9GJP - chains 4 and 7 of the 15 polymer chains in the assembly; structure by electron microscopy, 3.40 A resolution.

# Chain 4
Protein: DNA replication licensing factor MCM4
From: Saccharomyces cerevisiae
Notes: EC 3.6.4.12
UniProt: P30665 (MCM4_YEAST); residues 1-933 here = UniProt positions 1-933
Sequence (933 residues; row label = number of the first residue in the row):
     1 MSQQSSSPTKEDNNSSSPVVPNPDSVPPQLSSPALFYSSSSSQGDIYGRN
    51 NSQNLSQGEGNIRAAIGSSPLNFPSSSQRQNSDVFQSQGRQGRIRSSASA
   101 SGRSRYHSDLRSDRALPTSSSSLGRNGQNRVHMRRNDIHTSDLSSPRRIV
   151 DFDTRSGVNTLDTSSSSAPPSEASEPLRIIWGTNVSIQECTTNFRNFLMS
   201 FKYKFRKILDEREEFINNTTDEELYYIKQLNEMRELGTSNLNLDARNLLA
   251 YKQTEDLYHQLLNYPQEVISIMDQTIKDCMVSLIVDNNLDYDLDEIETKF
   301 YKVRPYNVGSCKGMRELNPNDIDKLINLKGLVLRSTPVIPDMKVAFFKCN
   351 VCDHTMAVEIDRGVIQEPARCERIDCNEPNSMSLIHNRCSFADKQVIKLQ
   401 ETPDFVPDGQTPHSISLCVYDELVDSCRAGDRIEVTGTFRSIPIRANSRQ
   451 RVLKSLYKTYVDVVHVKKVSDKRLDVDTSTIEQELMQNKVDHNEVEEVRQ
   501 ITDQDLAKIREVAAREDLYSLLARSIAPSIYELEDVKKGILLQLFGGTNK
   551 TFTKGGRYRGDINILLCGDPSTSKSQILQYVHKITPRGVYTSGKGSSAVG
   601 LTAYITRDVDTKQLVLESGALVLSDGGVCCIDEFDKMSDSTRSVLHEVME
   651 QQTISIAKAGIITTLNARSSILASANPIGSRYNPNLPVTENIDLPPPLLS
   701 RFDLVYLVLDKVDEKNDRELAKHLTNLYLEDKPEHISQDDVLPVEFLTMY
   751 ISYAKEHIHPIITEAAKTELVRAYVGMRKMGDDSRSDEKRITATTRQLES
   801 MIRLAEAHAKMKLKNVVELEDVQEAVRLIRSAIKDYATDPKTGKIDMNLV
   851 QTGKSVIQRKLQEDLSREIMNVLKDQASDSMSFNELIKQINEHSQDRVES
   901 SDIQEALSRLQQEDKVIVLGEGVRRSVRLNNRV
Disordered / not traced: 1-181, 205-219, 405-412, 444-456, 470-500, 552-557, 731-741, 782-791, 850-853, 893-902, 916-933
Ion coordination: Zn2+: Cys349, Cys352, Cys371, Cys376
Small-molecule neighbours:
  - ADP (adenosine-5'-diphosphate), molecule 1: Ser529, Ile530, Tyr531, Pro570, Ser571, Thr572, Ser573, Lys574, Ser575, Gln576, Leu720, Leu724
  - ADP, molecule 2: His646, Glu650, Arg701, Thr795, Arg796, Glu799
UniProt features mapped onto this chain:
  - motif: Ser700 to Asp703 (Arginine finger)
  - binding site (ATP): Gly568 to Ser575
  - modified residue (Phosphoserine): Ser52, Ser56, Ser69
  - mutagenesis: Lys574 (K574A: Loss of MCM2-7 complex helicase activity)

# Chain 7
Protein: DNA replication licensing factor MCM7
From: Saccharomyces cerevisiae
Notes: EC 3.6.4.12
UniProt: P38132 (MCM7_YEAST); residues 1-845 here = UniProt positions 1-845
Sequence (845 residues; numbered 1 to 845; the number before each row is that of its first residue):
     1 MSAALPSIQLPVDYNNLFNEITDFLVTFKQDTLSSDATRNENEDENLDAE
    51 NIEQHLLEKGPKYMAMLQKVANRELNSVIIDLDDILQYQNEKFLQGTQAD
   101 DLVSAIQQNANHFTELFCRAIDNNMPLPTKEIDYKDDVLDVILNQRRLRN
   151 ERMLSDRTNEIRSENLMDTTMDPPSSMNDALREVVEDETELFPPNLTRRY
   201 FLYFKPLSQNCARRYRKKAISSKPLSVRQIKGDFLGQLITVRGIITRVSD
   251 VKPAVEVIAYTCDQCGYEVFQEVNSRTFTPLSECTSEECSQNQTKGQLFM
   301 STRASKFSAFQECKIQELSQQVPVGHIPRSLNIHVNGTLVRSLSPGDIVD
   351 VTGIFLPAPYTGFKALKAGLLTETYLEAQFVRQHKKKFASFSLTSDVEER
   401 VMELITSGDVYNRLAKSIAPEIYGNLDVKKALLLLLVGGVDKRVGDGMKI
   451 RGDINVCLMGDPGVAKSQLLKAICKISPRGVYTTGKGSSGVGLTAAVMKD
   501 PVTDEMILEGGALVLADNGICCIDEFDKMDESDRTAIHEVMEQQTISISK
   551 AGINTTLNARTSILAAANPLYGRYNPRLSPLDNINLPAALLSRFDILFLM
   601 LDIPSRDDDEKLAEHVTYVHMHNKQPDLDFTPVEPSKMREYIAYAKTKRP
   651 VMSEAVNDYVVQAYIRLRQDSKREMDSKFSFGQATPRTLLGIIRLSQALA
   701 KLRLADMVDIDDVEEALRLVRVSKESLYQETNKSKEDESPTTKIFTIIKK
   751 MLQETGKNTLSYENIVKTVRLRGFTMLQLSNCIQEYSYLNVWHLINEGNT
   801 LKFVDDGTMDTDQEDSLVSTPKLAPQTTASANVSAQDSDIDLQDA
Disordered / not traced: 1-5, 31-59, 127-191, 272-281, 358-369, 385-393, 498-507, 546-557, 730-845
Ion coordination: Zn2+: Cys262, Cys265, Cys284, Cys289
Small-molecule neighbours: ADP (adenosine-5'-diphosphate): Arg593, Pro686, Leu690
UniProt features mapped onto this chain:
  - motif: Ser592 to Asp595 (Arginine finger)
  - binding site (ATP): Tyr423, Gly463, Ala465, Lys466, Ser467, Asn568, Arg593, Arg687
  - modified residue: Thr811 (Phosphothreonine), Ser819 (Phosphoserine), Ser838 (Phosphoserine)
  - mutagenesis: Lys466 (K466A: Loss of MCM2-7 complex helicase activity)

# Chain 4 / chain 7 interface
Pairs across the interface (66; chain 4 residue first):
  Asn263(4) - Arg303(7)
  Tyr264(4) - Arg303(7)
  Gln266(4) - Arg303(7)  hydrogen bond
  Glu267(4) - Arg303(7)  salt bridge
  Arg315(4) - Arg341(7)
  Leu317(4) - Val251(7)
  Leu317(4) - Arg341(7)  hydrogen bond (backbone-side chain)
  Asn318(4) - Arg341(7)  hydrogen bond
  Pro319(4) - Ala309(7)  hydrophobic
  Ile322(4) - Pro253(7)  hydrophobic
  Asp323(4) - Thr302(7)
  Arg362(4) - Phe299(7)
  Gln366(4) - Gln297(7)
  Ser441(4) - Pro253(7)
  Tyr457(4) - Lys252(7)  hydrogen bond (backbone-side chain)
  Tyr457(4) - Pro253(7)
  Pro528(4) - Asp446(7)
  Pro528(4) - Met448(7)
  Ser529(4) - Met448(7)  hydrogen bond
  Ile530(4) - Met448(7)  hydrophobic
  Ser571(4) - Thr685(7)  hydrogen bond
  Ser575(4) - Glu542(7)
  Gln576(4) - Met448(7)
  Gln576(4) - Lys449(7)  hydrogen bond (side chain-backbone)
  Gln579(4) - Gln543(7)  hydrogen bond
  Tyr580(4) - Asp446(7)
  Tyr580(4) - Met448(7)  hydrophobic
  Lys583(4) - Gly447(7)  hydrogen bond (side chain-backbone)
  Tyr590(4) - Glu539(7)
  Lys594(4) - Glu531(7)  salt bridge
  Lys594(4) - Thr535(7)
  Gly595(4) - Thr535(7)
  Arg681(4) - Met675(7)
  Arg681(4) - Gln683(7)  hydrogen bond
  Asp710(4) - Arg668(7)  salt bridge
  Lys711(4) - Arg668(7)  hydrogen bond (backbone-side chain)
  Val712(4) - Arg668(7)
  Val712(4) - Gln669(7)
  Val712(4) - Lys672(7)
  Glu714(4) - Ile665(7)
  Glu714(4) - Gln669(7)
  Asp717(4) - Tyr664(7)  hydrogen bond
  Asp717(4) - Ile665(7)
  Asp717(4) - Arg668(7)  salt bridge
  Arg718(4) - Gln662(7)
  Arg718(4) - Ile665(7)
  Ala721(4) - Val661(7)  hydrophobic
  Ala721(4) - Tyr664(7)  hydrophobic
  Ala721(4) - Leu689(7)  hydrophobic
  Lys722(4) - Asn657(7)  hydrogen bond
  Lys722(4) - Asp658(7)  salt bridge
  Thr725(4) - Asn657(7)  hydrogen bond
  Thr725(4) - Val661(7)
  Asn726(4) - Glu654(7)  hydrogen bond
  Asn726(4) - Asn657(7)  hydrogen bond
  Leu727(4) - Val444(7)  hydrophobic
  Tyr728(4) - Lys442(7)  hydrogen bond (backbone-side chain)
  Tyr728(4) - Met652(7)  hydrophobic
  Tyr728(4) - Ile693(7)
  Leu729(4) - Lys442(7)
  Leu729(4) - Met652(7)  hydrophobic
  Leu729(4) - Glu654(7)
  Glu730(4) - Lys442(7)
  Glu730(4) - Arg649(7)  hydrogen bond (backbone-side chain)
  Glu730(4) - Val651(7)
  Val744(4) - Asp446(7)
Other interface residues (no listed pair), chain 4 (53 interface residues in all): Glu316, Val364, Lys458, Thr459, Ser525, Ala527, Ser592, Glu633, Lys636, Asp713, Leu720
Other interface residues (no listed pair), chain 7 (43 interface residues in all): His538, Ala589, Val660, Pro686, Gln697

# Summary
53 residues of chain 4 face 43 of chain 7 across their interface, with 18 hydrogen bonds and 5 salt bridges.
Polar pairs include Glu267(4)-Arg303(7), Lys594(4)-Glu531(7) and Asp710(4)-Arg668(7). One ADP molecule is
bound between chain 4 and chain 7. Bound to chain 4: ADP.
Here chain 4 is DNA replication licensing factor MCM4 and chain 7 is DNA replication licensing factor MCM7,
both from Saccharomyces cerevisiae. Entry 9GJP (OCCM maturation intermediate stalled with an Arginine Finger
mutation in Mcm5: Conformer 2) was determined by electron microscopy together with 9GJW and 9GM5 from the same
study.
